7MUW - chains IH and XH of the 205 polymer chains in the assembly; structure by electron microscopy, 4.60 A resolution (low resolution: residue-level contacts below are approximate; hydrogen-bond / salt-bridge calls are withheld).

Chain IH (and XH):
Name: Type IV secretion protein IcmK
From: Legionella pneumophila
Notes: chain XH of this document is another copy of the same molecule, construct and numbering; everything in this record applies to it too
UniProt: A0A2S6FBG9 (A0A2S6FBG9_LEGPN); numbering as in UniProt (aligned over 1-361)
Chain sequence (361 residues; numbered 1 to 361; the number before each row is that of its first residue):
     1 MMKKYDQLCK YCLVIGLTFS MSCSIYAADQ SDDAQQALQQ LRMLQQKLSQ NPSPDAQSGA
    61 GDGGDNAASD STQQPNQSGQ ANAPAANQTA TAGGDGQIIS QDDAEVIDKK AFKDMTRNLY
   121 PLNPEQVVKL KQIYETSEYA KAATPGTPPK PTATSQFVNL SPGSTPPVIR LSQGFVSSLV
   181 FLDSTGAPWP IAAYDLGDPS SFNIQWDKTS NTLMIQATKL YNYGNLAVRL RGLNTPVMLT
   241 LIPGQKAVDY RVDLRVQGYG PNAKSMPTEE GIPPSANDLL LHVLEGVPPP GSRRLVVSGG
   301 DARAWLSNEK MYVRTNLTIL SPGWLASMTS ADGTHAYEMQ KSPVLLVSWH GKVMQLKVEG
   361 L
Disordered / not traced: 1-103 (chain XH: 1-103, 264-277, 361)

Interface between chain IH and chain XH:
Pairs across the interface (47; chain IH residue first):
  D108(IH) - R117(XH)
  F112(IH) - Q126(XH)
  F112(IH) - K129(XH)
  F112(IH) - L130(XH)
  T116(IH) - I133(XH)
  Y120(IH) - I133(XH)
  Y120(IH) - Y134(XH)
  Y120(IH) - S137(XH)
  P124(IH) - A140(XH)
  V127(IH) - A140(XH)
  V128(IH) - P145(XH)
  K131(IH) - K141(XH)
  K131(IH) - A143(XH)
  K131(IH) - P145(XH)
  Q132(IH) - P145(XH)
  E135(IH) - P145(XH)
  E135(IH) - Y221(XH)
  E138(IH) - L220(XH)
  Y139(IH) - Y221(XH)
  A142(IH) - Y221(XH)
  A142(IH) - N222(XH)
  T144(IH) - Y223(XH)
  P151(IH) - P166(XH)
  A153(IH) - P162(XH)
  S155(IH) - P162(XH)
  G174(IH) - D198(XH)
  G174(IH) - N225(XH)
  F175(IH) - Y223(XH)
  F175(IH) - G224(XH)
  F175(IH) - N225(XH)
  V176(IH) - D195(XH)
  V176(IH) - N225(XH)
  L182(IH) - N234(XH)
  P188(IH) - N234(XH)
  Q205(IH) - D195(XH)
  D207(IH) - R229(XH)
  S210(IH) - R229(XH)
  T212(IH) - R229(XH)
  T212(IH) - P236(XH)
  Y250(IH) - P166(XH)
  Y250(IH) - M238(XH)
  Y250(IH) - T240(XH)
  R251(IH) - L160(XH)
  R251(IH) - S161(XH)
  R251(IH) - T235(XH)
  R251(IH) - P236(XH)
  R251(IH) - M238(XH)
Also at the interface, not in a pair above, chain IH (32 interface residues in all): S178, V180, N211, M214
Also at the interface, not in a pair above, chain XH (35 interface residues in all): L122, A142, T144, G146, T165, A227

In short:
32 residues of chain IH face 35 of chain XH across their interface.
Chain IH and chain XH are both Type IV secretion protein IcmK (Legionella pneumophila); the structure,
Reconstruction of the Legionella pneumophila Dot/Icm T4SS 3DVA Map 4, was determined by electron microscopy
(same publication as 7MUC, 7MUD, 7MUE, 7MUQ, 7MUS, 7MUV and 7MUY).
